Entry 3T5J (X-ray diffraction, 2.40 A resolution); this record covers chains A and C of the 3 polymer chains in the assembly.

Chain A:
Name: DNA polymerase IV
From: Sulfolobus solfataricus P2
Notes: EC 2.7.7.7
UniProtKB: Q97W02 (DPO4_SULSO); numbering as in UniProt (aligned over 1-341)
Amino-acid sequence (341 residues; each row starts with the number of its first residue):
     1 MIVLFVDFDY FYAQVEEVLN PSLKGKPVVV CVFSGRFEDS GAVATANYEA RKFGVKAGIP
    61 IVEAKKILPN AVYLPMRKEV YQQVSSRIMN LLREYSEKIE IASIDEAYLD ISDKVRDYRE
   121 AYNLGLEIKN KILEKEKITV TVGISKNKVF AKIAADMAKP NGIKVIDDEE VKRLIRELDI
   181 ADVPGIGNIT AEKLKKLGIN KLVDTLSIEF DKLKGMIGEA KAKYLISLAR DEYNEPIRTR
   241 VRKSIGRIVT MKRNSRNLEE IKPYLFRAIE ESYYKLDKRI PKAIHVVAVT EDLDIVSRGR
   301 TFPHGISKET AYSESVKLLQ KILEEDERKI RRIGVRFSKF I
Metal / ion sites: Ca2+ site 1: Asp7, Phe8, Asp105 (together with 2'-deoxyadenosine 5'-triphosphate); Ca2+ site 2: Asp7, Asp105, Glu106 (together with 2'-deoxyadenosine 5'-triphosphate); Ca2+ site 3: Ala181, Ile186
Residues lining bound ligands: 2'-deoxyadenosine 5'-triphosphate (DTP): Phe8, Asp9, Tyr10, Phe11, Tyr12, Val43, Ala44, Thr45, Tyr48, Arg51, Ala57, Gly58, Ile104, Asp105, Lys159

Chain C:
Molecule: 13-nt DNA strand
Sequence (13 nucleotides; row label = number of the first residue in the row):
   501 GGGGGAAGGA TTC

Interface between chain A and chain C:
Residue-residue contacts - 26 pairs, chain A then chain C:
  Glu106(A) - DC513(C)  phosphate contact
  Pro184(A) - DC513(C)  phosphate contact
  Gly185(A) - DT512(C)  phosphate contact
  Gly185(A) - DC513(C)  hydrogen bond to the phosphate
  Ile186(A) - DT512(C)  phosphate contact
  Ile186(A) - DC513(C)  hydrogen bond to the phosphate
  Gly187(A) - DT512(C)  hydrogen bond to the phosphate
  Asn188(A) - DT512(C)  phosphate contact
  Ile189(A) - DT511(C)  phosphate contact
  Ile189(A) - DT512(C)  hydrogen bond to the phosphate
  Thr190(A) - DT511(C)  phosphate contact
  Thr190(A) - DT512(C)  hydrogen bond to the phosphate
  Lys193(A) - DT511(C)  salt bridge to the phosphate
  Lys221(A) - DT512(C)  sugar contact
  Val296(A) - DG509(C)  phosphate contact
  Ser297(A) - DG508(C)  sugar contact
  Ser297(A) - DG509(C)  hydrogen bond to the phosphate
  Arg298(A) - DG508(C)  salt bridge to the phosphate
  Arg298(A) - DG509(C)  salt bridge to the phosphate
  Gly299(A) - DA507(C)  phosphate contact
  Gly299(A) - DG508(C)  hydrogen bond to the phosphate
  Arg300(A) - DA507(C)  phosphate contact
  Thr301(A) - DA506(C)  sugar contact
  Thr301(A) - DA507(C)  hydrogen bond to the phosphate
  Lys321(A) - DG508(C)  phosphate contact
  Lys339(A) - DA506(C)  salt bridge to the phosphate
Also at the interface, not in a pair above, chain A (21 interface residues in all): Lys152, Val183, Ile295

Overview:
Chain A and chain C form an interface of 21 and 7 residues respectively, with 8 hydrogen bonds and 4 salt
bridges. Polar contacts include Gly185(A)-DC513(C), Ile186(A)-DC513(C) and Gly187(A)-DT512(C). Bound to chain
A: 2'-deoxyadenosine 5'-triphosphate. Asp7(A), Phe8(A) and Asp105(A) coordinate Ca2+ site 1.
Chain A is DNA polymerase IV (Sulfolobus solfataricus P2) and chain C is a 13-nt DNA strand; the structure,
Ternary complex of HNE Adduct modified DNA (5'-TXG-3' vs 13-mer) with Dpo4 and incoming dDTP, was determined
by X-ray diffraction together with 3T5H, 3T5K and 3T5L from the same study.
